Entry 3OOL (X-ray diffraction, 2.30 A resolution); this record covers chains A and D of the 3 polymer chains in the assembly.

== Chain A ==
Molecule: Intron encoded endonuclease I-SceI
Organism: Saccharomyces cerevisiae
Notes: EC 3.1.-.-
UniProtKB: P03882 (SCE1_YEAST); numbering as in UniProt (aligned over 1-235)
Chain sequence (237 residues; row label = number of the first residue in the row; numbers below 1 keep their minus sign (Met-1 is residue -1)):
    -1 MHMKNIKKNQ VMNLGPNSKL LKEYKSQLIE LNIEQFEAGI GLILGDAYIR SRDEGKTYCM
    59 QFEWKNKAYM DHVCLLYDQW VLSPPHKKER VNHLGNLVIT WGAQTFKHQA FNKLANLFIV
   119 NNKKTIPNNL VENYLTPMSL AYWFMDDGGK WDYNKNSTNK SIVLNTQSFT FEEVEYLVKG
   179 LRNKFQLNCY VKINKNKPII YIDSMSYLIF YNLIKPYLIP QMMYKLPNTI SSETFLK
Not modelled in the structure: -1 to 2, 226-235
From the paper describing this entry:
  - binding site for the 25-nt DNA strand (chain D): Lys86
  - specificity-determining residues: Lys86 (proposed by the authors, not directly observed)
  - catalytic residues: Asp145 (citing earlier work)
  - mutagenesis - K86R (Kd 35 nM), K86R/G100T (Kd = 96 nM), G100T (Kd 39 nM): decreased binding to wild-type recognition site
  - mutagenesis - K86R/G100T, K86R/G100C, K86R/G100S, K86R, G100T: unchanged binding to C/G+4
  - mutagenesis - K86R/G100T, K86R/G100C, K86R/G100S, G100A, G100T: unchanged growth in response to C/G+4
  - mutagenesis - K86R/G100T, K86R/G100C, K86R/G100S: abolished growth in response to A/T+4
  - mutagenesis - G100T: decreased growth in response to wild-type site
  - mutagenesis - K86R: decreased growth in response to A/T+4
  - mutagenesis - K86R, G100C: decreased growth in response to C/G+4
  - mutagenesis - G100A: unchanged growth in response to A/T+4
  - mutagenesis - Q59A, Q59E, E61A, E61Q, K86A, R88A, R88K, G100S: abolished growth
  - mutagenesis - K86R/G100T (29-fold), G100T (13-fold): decreased catalytic activity on wild-type target
  - mutagenesis - K86R/G100T: decreased binding to wild-type A/T+4 site
  - mutagenesis - K86R/G100C, K86R/G100S, K86R/G100T: abolished binding to wild-type site (A/T+4)
  - mutagenesis - G100C: decreased binding to C/G+4

== Chain D ==
Molecule: 25-nt DNA strand
Sequence (25 nucleotides; row label = number of the first residue in the row):
     1 GGTATTACCC GGTTATCCCT AGCGT
Not modelled in the structure: 1

== Chain A / chain D interface ==
Contacting residue pairs (42; chain A residue first):
  Pro14(A) with DT6(D), base contact; DA7(D), sugar contact
  Asn15(A) with DA4(D), base contact; DT5(D), base contact; DT6(D), sugar contact
  Leu19(A) with DA7(D), sugar contact
  Lys20(A) with DT5(D), phosphate contact; DT6(D), phosphate contact
  Lys23(A) with DA7(D), salt bridge to the phosphate
  Asp44(A) with DC17(D), phosphate contact
  Arg50(A) with DA7(D), base contact
  Gln59(A) with DC9(D), base contact
  Leu80(A) with DA7(D), phosphate contact; DC8(D), phosphate contact
  Ser81(A) with DC8(D), hydrogen bond to the phosphate
  His84(A) with DC9(D), salt bridge to the phosphate
  Lys86(A) with DC10(D), base contact; DG11(D), hydrogen bond to the base
  Arg88(A) with DG11(D), hydrogen bond to the base; DG12(D), hydrogen bond to the base; DT13(D), hydrogen bond to the base
  Gln102(A) with DC8(D), hydrogen bond to the phosphate; DC9(D), base contact
  Phe104(A) with DA7(D), phosphate contact
  Lys105(A) with DT6(D), salt bridge to the phosphate; DA7(D), hydrogen bond to the phosphate
  Asp144(A) with DC17(D), phosphate contact
  Asp145(A) with DC17(D), phosphate contact
  Tyr151(A) with DC18(D), base contact; DC19(D), base contact; DT20(D), base contact
  Asn152(A) with DT20(D), base contact
  Asn163(A) with DT16(D), sugar contact; DC17(D), phosphate contact
  Gln165(A) with DA15(D), phosphate contact; DT16(D), phosphate contact
  Ser166(A) with DA15(D), hydrogen bond to the phosphate; DT16(D), hydrogen bond to the phosphate
  Asn192(A) with DC17(D), hydrogen bond to the base
  Lys193(A) with DT16(D), base contact
  Lys195(A) with DA15(D), salt bridge to the phosphate
  Tyr222(A) with DC18(D), hydrogen bond to the phosphate
Other interface residues (no listed pair), chain A (30 interface residues in all): Arg48, Glu61, Lys223
Other interface residues (no listed pair), chain D (17 interface residues in all): DA21

== In short ==
30 residues of chain A face 17 of chain D across their interface, with 11 hydrogen bonds and 4 salt bridges.
Polar contacts include Lys86(A)-DG11(D), Arg88(A)-DG11(D) and Arg88(A)-DG12(D). From the paper: the catalytic
residue Asp145(A); Q59A, Q59E and E61A of chain A, among others, abolish growth; 15 substitutions were tested
in all.
Chain A is Intron encoded endonuclease I-SceI (Saccharomyces cerevisiae) and chain D is a 25-nt DNA strand;
the structure, I-SceI complexed with C/G+4 DNA substrate, was determined by X-ray diffraction (same
publication as 3OOR).
